Entry 8U61 (electron microscopy, 4.00 A resolution); this record covers chains A and E of the 5 polymer chains in the assembly.

# Chain A
Molecule: RPA-related protein RADX
Organism: Homo sapiens
UniProt: Q6NSI4 (RADX_HUMAN); residues 1-855 here = UniProt positions 1-855
Chain sequence (855 residues; numbered 1 to 855; the number before each row is that of its first residue):
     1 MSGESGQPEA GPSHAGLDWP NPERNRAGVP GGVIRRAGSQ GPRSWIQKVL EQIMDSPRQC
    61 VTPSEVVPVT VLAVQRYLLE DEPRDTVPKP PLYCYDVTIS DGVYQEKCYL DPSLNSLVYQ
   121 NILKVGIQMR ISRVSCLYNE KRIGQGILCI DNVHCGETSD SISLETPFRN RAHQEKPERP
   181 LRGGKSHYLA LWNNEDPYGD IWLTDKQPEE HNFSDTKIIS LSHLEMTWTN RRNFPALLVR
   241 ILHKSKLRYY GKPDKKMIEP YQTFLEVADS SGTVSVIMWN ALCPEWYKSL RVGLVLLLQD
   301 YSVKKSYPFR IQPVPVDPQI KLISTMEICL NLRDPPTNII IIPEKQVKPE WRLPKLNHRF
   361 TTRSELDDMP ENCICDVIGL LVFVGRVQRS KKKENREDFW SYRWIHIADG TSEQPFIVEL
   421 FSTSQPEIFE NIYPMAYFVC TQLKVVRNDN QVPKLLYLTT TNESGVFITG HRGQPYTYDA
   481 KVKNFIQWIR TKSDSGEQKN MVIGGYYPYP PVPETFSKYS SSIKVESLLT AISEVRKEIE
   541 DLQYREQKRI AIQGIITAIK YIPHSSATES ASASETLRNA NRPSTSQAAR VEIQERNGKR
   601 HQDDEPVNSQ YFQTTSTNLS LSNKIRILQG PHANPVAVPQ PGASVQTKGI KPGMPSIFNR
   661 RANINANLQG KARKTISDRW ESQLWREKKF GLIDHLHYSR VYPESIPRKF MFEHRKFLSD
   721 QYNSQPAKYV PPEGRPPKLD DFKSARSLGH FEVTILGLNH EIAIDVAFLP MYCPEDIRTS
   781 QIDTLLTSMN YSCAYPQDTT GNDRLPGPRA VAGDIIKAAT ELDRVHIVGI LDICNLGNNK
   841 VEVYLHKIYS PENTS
Disordered / not traced: 1-42, 140-142, 567-675, 852-855
Reported in the primary citation:
  - self-association interface (contacts with another copy of this molecule): Tyr307, Glu526, Leu529, Gln553, Asn759, Glu761
  - binding site for dT25 DNA (chain E): Arg248, Gln262, Trp279, Lys304, Tyr307, Phe309, Arg333, Arg396

# Chain E
Molecule: dT25 DNA
Sequence (25 nucleotides; each row starts with the number of its first residue; numbers below 1 keep their minus sign (DT-1 is residue -1)):
    -1 TTTTTTTTTT TTTTTTTTTT TTTTT
Disordered / not traced: 15-23

# Chain A / chain E interface
Residue-residue contacts (19; chain A residue first):
  Arg248(A) with DT11(E), salt bridge to the phosphate
  Tyr250(A) with DT12(E), base contact
  Lys252(A) with DT11(E), salt bridge to the phosphate
  Gln262(A) with DT11(E), hydrogen bond to the base; DT12(E), base contact
  Trp279(A) with DT12(E), stacking on the base; DT13(E), sugar contact
  Asn280(A) with DT12(E), base contact
  Lys304(A) with DT11(E), base contact
  Tyr307(A) with DT10(E), sugar contact; DT11(E), base contact
  Phe309(A) with DT10(E), base contact
  Asn331(A) with DT13(E), hydrogen bond to the base
  Arg333(A) with DT13(E), hydrogen bond to the base; DT14(E), hydrogen bond to the base
  Lys393(A) with DT9(E), hydrogen bond to the phosphate
  Glu394(A) with DT9(E), phosphate contact; DT10(E), phosphate contact
  Arg396(A) with DT8(E), hydrogen bond to the base
Also at the interface, not in a pair above, chain A (19 interface residues in all): Met257, Ile277, Ser302, Arg310, Ile311

# Summary
19 residues of chain A face 7 of chain E across their interface; the contacts include 6 hydrogen bonds, 2 salt
bridges and 1 aromatic stacking contact. Among the polar pairs are Gln262(A)-DT11(E), Asn331(A)-DT13(E) and
Arg333(A)-DT13(E). The paper reports a binding site for dT25 DNA (chain E) at Arg248(A), Gln262(A) and
Trp279(A) among others; a self-association interface involving Tyr307(A), Glu526(A) and Leu529(A) among
others.
Chain A is RPA-related protein RADX (Homo sapiens) and chain E is dT25 DNA; the structure, Human RADX tetramer
bound to ssDNA, was determined by electron microscopy.
